Entry 7D38 (X-ray diffraction, 2.65 A resolution); this record covers chain A.

[Chain A]
Protein: Cd1
From: Flavonifractor plautii
Reference sequence: A0A174NXS8 (A0A174NXS8_FLAPL); numbering as in UniProt (aligned over 1-310)
Chain sequence (310 residues; row label = number of the first residue in the row):
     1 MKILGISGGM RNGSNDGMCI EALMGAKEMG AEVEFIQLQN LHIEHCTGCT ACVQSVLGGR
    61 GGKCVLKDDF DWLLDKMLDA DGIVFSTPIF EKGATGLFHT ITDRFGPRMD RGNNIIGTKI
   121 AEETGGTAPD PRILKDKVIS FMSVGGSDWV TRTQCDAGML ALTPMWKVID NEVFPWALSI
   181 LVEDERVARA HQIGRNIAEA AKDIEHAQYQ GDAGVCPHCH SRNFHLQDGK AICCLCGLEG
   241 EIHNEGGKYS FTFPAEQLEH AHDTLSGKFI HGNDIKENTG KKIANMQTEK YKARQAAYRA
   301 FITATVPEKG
Disordered / not traced: 48-67, 309-310
Modified positions: Mse1, Mse10, Mse18, Mse24, Mse29, Mse77, Mse109, Mse142, Mse159, Mse165, Mse286 (selenomethionine; parent Met)
Residues lining bound ligands:
  - chrysin (57D): Gly146, Ser147, Trp149, Leu178
  - FMN (flavin mononucleotide): Gly9, Mse10, Gly13, Ser14, Asn15, Asp16, Pro88, Ile89, Phe90, Glu91, Lys92, Val144, Gly145, Gly146, Ser147, Trp149, Val150, Leu178
Reported in the primary citation:
  - binding site for chrysin: Ile275
  - catalytic residues: Thr279 (proposed by the authors, not directly observed)

[Summary]
Chain A binds chrysin and flavin mononucleotide. The paper reports the catalytic residue Thr279; a binding
site for chrysin at Ile275.
Chain A is Cd1 (Flavonifractor plautii); the structure, flavone reductase, was determined by X-ray diffraction
(same publication as 7D39, 7D3A and 7D3B).
